6N60 - chains C and F of the 9 polymer chains in the assembly; structure by X-ray diffraction, 3.68 A resolution.

[Chain C]
Protein: DNA-directed RNA polymerase subunit beta
Organism: Escherichia coli
Notes: EC 2.7.7.6
UniProtKB: P0A8V2 (RPOB_ECOLI); residues 1-1342 here = UniProt positions 1-1342
Amino-acid sequence (1342 residues; row label = number of the first residue in the row):
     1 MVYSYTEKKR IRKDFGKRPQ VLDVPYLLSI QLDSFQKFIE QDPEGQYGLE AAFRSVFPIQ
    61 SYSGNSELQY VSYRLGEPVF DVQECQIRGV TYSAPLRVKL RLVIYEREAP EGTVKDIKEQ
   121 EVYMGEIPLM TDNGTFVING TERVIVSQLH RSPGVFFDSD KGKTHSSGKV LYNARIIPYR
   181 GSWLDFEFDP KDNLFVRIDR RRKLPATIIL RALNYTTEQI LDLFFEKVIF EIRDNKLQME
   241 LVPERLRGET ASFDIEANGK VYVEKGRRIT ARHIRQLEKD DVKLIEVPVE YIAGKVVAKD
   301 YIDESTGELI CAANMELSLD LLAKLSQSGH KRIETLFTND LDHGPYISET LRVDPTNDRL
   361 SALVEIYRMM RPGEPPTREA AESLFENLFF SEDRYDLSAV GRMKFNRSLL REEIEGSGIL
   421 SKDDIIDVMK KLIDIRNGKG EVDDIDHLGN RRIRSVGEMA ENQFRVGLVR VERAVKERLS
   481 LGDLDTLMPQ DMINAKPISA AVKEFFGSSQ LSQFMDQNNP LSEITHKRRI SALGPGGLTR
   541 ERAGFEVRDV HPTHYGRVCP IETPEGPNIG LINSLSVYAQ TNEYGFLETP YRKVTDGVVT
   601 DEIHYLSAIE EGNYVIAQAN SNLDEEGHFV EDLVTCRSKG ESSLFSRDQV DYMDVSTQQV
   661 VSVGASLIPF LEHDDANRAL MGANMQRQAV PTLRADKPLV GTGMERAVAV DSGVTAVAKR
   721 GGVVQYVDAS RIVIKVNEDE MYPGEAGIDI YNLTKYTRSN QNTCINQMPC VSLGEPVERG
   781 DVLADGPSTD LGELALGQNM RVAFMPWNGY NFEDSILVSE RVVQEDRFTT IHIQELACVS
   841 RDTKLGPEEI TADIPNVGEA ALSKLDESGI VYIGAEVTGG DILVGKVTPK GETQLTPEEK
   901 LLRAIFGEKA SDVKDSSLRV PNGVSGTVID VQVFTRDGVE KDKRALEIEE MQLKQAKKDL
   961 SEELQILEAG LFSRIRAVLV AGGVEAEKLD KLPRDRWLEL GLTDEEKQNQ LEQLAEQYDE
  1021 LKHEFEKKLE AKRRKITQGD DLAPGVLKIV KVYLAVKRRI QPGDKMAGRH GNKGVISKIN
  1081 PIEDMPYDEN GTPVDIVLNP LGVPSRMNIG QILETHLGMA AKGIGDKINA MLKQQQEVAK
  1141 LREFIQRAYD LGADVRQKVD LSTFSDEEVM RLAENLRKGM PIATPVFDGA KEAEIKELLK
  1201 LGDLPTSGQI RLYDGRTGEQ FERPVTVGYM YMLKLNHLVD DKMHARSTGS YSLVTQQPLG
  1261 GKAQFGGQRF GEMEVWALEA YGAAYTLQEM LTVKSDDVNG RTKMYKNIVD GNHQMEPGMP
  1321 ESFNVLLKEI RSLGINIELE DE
Unresolved in the structure: 1-2, 108-111, 1262
Swiss-Prot annotation at these positions:
  - modified residue (N6-acetyllysine): Lys-1022, Lys-1200
  - mutagenesis: Ile-561 (I561S: Resistant to antibiotics salinamide A and B), Ile-569 (I569S: Resistant to antibiotics salinamide A and B), Ala-665 (A665E: Resistant to antibiotics salinamide A and B), Asp-675 (D675A/G: Resistant to antibiotics salinamide A and B), Asn-677 (N677H/K: Resistant to antibiotics salinamide A and B), Leu-680 (L680M: Resistant to antibiotics salinamide A and B), Glu-813 (E813K: Disrupts the enzyme's active center)

[Chain F]
Protein: RNA polymerase sigma factor RpoD
Organism: Escherichia coli
UniProtKB: Q0P6L9 (Q0P6L9_ECOLX); numbering as in UniProt; present here: 1-272, 274-613
Amino-acid sequence (612 residues; row label = number of the first residue in the row; note: 1 number in that range is skipped by the numbering (no residue carries it; nothing is unmodelled there)):
     1 MEQNPQSQLK LLVTRGKEQG YLTYAEVNDH LPEDIVDSDQ IEDIIQMIND MGIQVMEEAP
    61 DADDLMLAEN TADEDAAEAA AQVLSSVESE IGRTTDPVRM YMREMGTVEL LTREGEIDIA
   121 KRIEDGINQV QCSVAEYPEA ITYLLEQYNR VEAEEARLSD LITGFVDPNA EEDLAPTATH
   181 VGSELSQEDL DDDEDEDEED GDDDSADDDN SIDPELAREK FAELRAQYVV TRDTIKAKGR
   241 SHATAQEEIL KLSEVFKQFR LVPKQFDYVN SM
   274 RVMMDRVRTQ ERLIMKLCVE QCKMPKKNFI TLFTGNETSD TWFNAAIAMN KPWSEKLHDV
   334 SEEVHRALQK LQQIEEETGL TIEQVKDINR RMSIGEAKAR RAKKEMVEAN LRLVISIAKK
   394 YTNRGLQFLD LIQEGNIGLM KAVDKFEYRR GYKFSTYATW WIRQAITRSI ADQARTIRIP
   454 VHMIETINKL NRISRQMLQE MGREPTPEEL AERMLMPEDK IRKVLKIAKE PISMETPIGD
   514 DEDSHLGDFI EDTTLELPLD SATTESLRAA THDVLAGLTA REAKVLRMRF GIDMNTDYTL
   574 EEVGKQFDVT RERIRQIEAK ALRKLRHPSR SEVLRSFLDD
Unresolved in the structure: 1-93, 145-262, 274-353, 611-613
Sequence notes: conflict Asn-149 (Asp in Q0P6L9)

[How chain C and chain F interact]
Residue-residue contacts (45):
  Phe-80(C) / Arg-476(F)
  Arg-97(C) / Gln-472(F)
  Tyr-123(C) / Leu-471(F)  hydrophobic
  Tyr-123(C) / Gln-472(F)
  Gly-373(C) / Arg-103(F)  hydrogen bond (backbone-side chain)
  Glu-374(C) / Arg-99(F)  salt bridge
  Glu-374(C) / Arg-103(F)  salt bridge
  Glu-477(C) / Lys-393(F)  salt bridge
  Pro-897(C) / Gly-564(F)
  Pro-897(C) / Ile-565(F)
  Glu-898(C) / Arg-541(F)
  Glu-898(C) / Thr-544(F)
  Lys-900(C) / Phe-563(F)
  Leu-901(C) / Leu-559(F)  hydrophobic
  Leu-901(C) / Phe-563(F)  hydrophobic
  Leu-901(C) / Ile-565(F)  hydrophobic
  Leu-902(C) / Leu-607(F)
  Ala-904(C) / Phe-563(F)  hydrophobic
  Ala-904(C) / Leu-595(F)
  Ile-905(C) / Leu-595(F)  hydrophobic
  Ile-905(C) / Leu-598(F)  hydrophobic
  Ile-905(C) / Arg-599(F)  hydrogen bond (backbone-side chain)
  Phe-906(C) / Ser-604(F)
  Phe-906(C) / Arg-608(F)
  Arg-936(C) / Arg-495(F)
  Asp-937(C) / Pro-480(F)
  Gln-1038(C) / Arg-476(F)  hydrogen bond
  Pro-1044(C) / Leu-498(F)
  Thr-1248(C) / Pro-531(F)
  Ser-1250(C) / Glu-524(F)  hydrogen bond
  Tyr-1251(C) / Glu-524(F)
  Tyr-1251(C) / Asp-525(F)  hydrogen bond (backbone-backbone)
  Ser-1252(C) / Ile-523(F)
  Leu-1253(C) / Ile-523(F)  hydrogen bond (backbone-backbone)
  Leu-1253(C) / Glu-524(F)
  Leu-1253(C) / Asp-525(F)
  Val-1254(C) / Gly-520(F)
  Gln-1256(C) / Leu-528(F)
  Leu-1259(C) / Phe-522(F)  hydrophobic
  Val-1298(C) / Leu-528(F)  hydrophobic
  Arg-1301(C) / Leu-528(F)
  Tyr-1305(C) / Pro-531(F)  hydrophobic
  Tyr-1305(C) / Ala-535(F)  hydrophobic
  Lys-1306(C) / Ser-534(F)
  Lys-1306(C) / Glu-538(F)  salt bridge
Other interface residues (no listed pair), chain C (34 interface residues in all): Val-79, Pro-372, Gln-490, Asn-494
Other interface residues (no listed pair), chain F (37 interface residues in all): Arg-468, Gly-475, Lys-499, Asp-521, Leu-532, Leu-540

[Summary]
34 residues of chain C face 37 of chain F across their interface, with 6 hydrogen bonds and 4 salt bridges.
Polar contacts include Glu-374(C)/Arg-99(F), Glu-374(C)/Arg-103(F) and Glu-477(C)/Lys-393(F). UniProt lists 7
mutagenesis sites on chain C.
Chain C is DNA-directed RNA polymerase subunit beta and chain F is RNA polymerase sigma factor RpoD, both from
Escherichia coli; the structure, Escherichia coli RNA polymerase sigma70-holoenzyme bound to upstream fork
promoter DNA and Microcin J25 (MccJ25), was determined by X-ray diffraction (same publication as 6N61 and
6N62).
